PDB entry 7V2Q | electron microscopy, 3.24 A resolution | chains A and I of the 23 polymer chains in the assembly

== Chain A ==
Molecule: 16s ribosomal RNA
Source organism: Thermus thermophilus HB8
Sequence (1522 nucleotides; numbered 1 to 1522; the number before each row is that of its first residue):
     1 UUUGUUGGAG AGUUUGAUCC UGGCUCAGGG UGAACGCUGG CGGCGUGCCU AAGACAUGCA
    61 AGUCGUGCGG GCCGCGGGGU UUUACUCCGU GGUCAGCGGC GGACGGGUGA GUAACGCGUG
   121 GGUGACCUAC CCGGAAGAGG GGGACAACCC GGGGAAACUC GGGCUAAUCC CCCAUGUGGA
   181 CCCGCCCCUU GGGGUGUGUC CAAAGGGCUU UGCCCGCUUC CGGAUGGGCC CGCGUCCCAU
   241 CAGCUAGUUG GUGGGGUAAU GGCCCACCAA GGCGACGACG GGUAGCCGGU CUGAGAGGAU
   301 GGCCGGCCAC AGGGGCACUG AGACACGGGC CCCACUCCUA CGGGAGGCAG CAGUUAGGAA
   361 UCUUCCGCAA UGGGCGCAAG CCUGACGGAG CGACGCCGCU UGGAGGAAGA AGCCCUUCGG
   421 GGUGUAAACU CCUGAACCCG GGACGAAACC CCCGACGAGG GGACUGACGG UACCGGGGUA
   481 AUAGCGCCGG CCAACUCCGU GCCAGCAGCC GCGGUAAUAC GGAGGGCGCG AGCGUUACCC
   541 GGAUUCACUG GGCGUAAAGG GCGUGUAGGC GGCCUGGGGC GUCCCAUGUG AAAGACCACG
   601 GCUCAACCGU GGGGGAGCGU GGGAUACGCU CAGGCUAGAC GGUGGGAGAG GGUGGUGGAA
   661 UUCCCGGAGU AGCGGUGAAA UGCGCAGAUA CCGGGAGGAA CGCCGAUGGC GAAGGCAGCC
   721 ACCUGGUCCA CCCGUGACGC UGAGGCGCGA AAGCGUGGGG AGCAAACCGG AUUAGAUACC
   781 CGGGUAGUCC ACGCCCUAAA CGAUGCGCGC UAGGUCUCUG GGUCUCCUGG GGGCCGAAGC
   841 UAACGCGUUA AGCGCGCCGC CUGGGGAGUA CGGCCGCAAG GCUGAAACUC AAAGGAAUUG
   901 ACGGGGGCCC GCACAAGCGG UGGAGCAUGU GGUUUAAUUC GAAGCAACGC GAAGAACCUU
   961 ACCAGGCCUU GACAUGCUAG GGAACCCGGG UGAAAGCCUG GGGUGCCCCG CGAGGGGAGC
  1021 CCUAGCACAG GUGCUGCAUG GCCGUCGUCA GCUCGUGCCG UGAGGUGUUG GGUUAAGUCC
  1081 CGCAACGAGC GCAACCCCCG CCGUUAGUUG CCAGCGGUUC GGCCGGGCAC UCUAACGGGA
  1141 CUGCCCGCGA AAGCGGGAGG AAGGAGGGGA CGACGUCUGG UCAGCAUGGC CCUUACGGCC
  1201 UGGGCGACAC ACGUGCUACA AUGCCCACUA CAAAGCGAUG CCACCCGGCA ACGGGGAGCU
  1261 AAUCGCAAAA AGGUGGGCCC AGUUCGGAUU GGGGUCUGCA ACCCGACCCC AUGAAGCCGG
  1321 AAUCGCUAGU AAUCGCGGAU CAGCCAUGCC GCGGUGAAUA CGUUCCCGGG CCUUGUACAC
  1381 ACCGCCCGUC ACGCCAUGGG AGCGGGCUCU ACCCGAAGUC GCCGGGAGCC UACGGGCAGG
  1441 CGCCGAGGGU AGGGCCCGUG ACUGGGGCGA AGUCGUAACA AGGUAGCUGU ACCGGAAGGU
  1501 GCGGCUGGAU CACCUCCUUU CU
Not modelled in the structure: 1-4, 773-779, 1379-1484, 1509-1522
What the authors report for this chain:
  - mutagenesis - A901G: decreased catalytic activity

== Chain I ==
Protein: 30S ribosomal protein S9
Source organism: Thermus thermophilus HB8
Reference sequence: P80374 (RS9_THET8); residues 1-128 here = UniProt positions 1-128
Amino-acid sequence (128 residues; numbered 1 to 128; the number before each row is that of its first residue):
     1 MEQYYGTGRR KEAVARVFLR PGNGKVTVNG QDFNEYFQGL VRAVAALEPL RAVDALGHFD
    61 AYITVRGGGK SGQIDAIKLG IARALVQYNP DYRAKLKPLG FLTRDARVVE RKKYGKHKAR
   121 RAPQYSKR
Not modelled in the structure: 1

== Chain A / chain I interface ==
Contacting residue pairs - 105 pairs, chain A then chain I:
  G920(A) - Gln124(I)  base contact
  U921(A) - Gln124(I)  sugar contact
  G944(A) - Arg128(I)  hydrogen bond to the sugar
  C945(A) - Arg128(I)  hydrogen bond to the sugar
  C1099(A) - Val108(I)  sugar contact
  G1100(A) - Arg104(I)  hydrogen bond to the phosphate
  G1100(A) - Ala106(I)  sugar contact
  C1101(A) - Arg9(I)  salt bridge to the phosphate
  C1101(A) - Arg104(I)  salt bridge to the phosphate
  C1102(A) - Arg9(I)  salt bridge to the phosphate
  C1102(A) - Arg83(I)  salt bridge to the phosphate
  C1111(A) - Arg66(I)  phosphate contact
  C1112(A) - Arg16(I)  sugar contact
  C1112(A) - Arg66(I)  salt bridge to the phosphate
  A1113(A) - Gln3(I)  hydrogen bond to the sugar
  A1113(A) - Phe18(I)  sugar contact
  A1113(A) - Arg20(I)  hydrogen bond to the phosphate
  G1114(A) - Arg20(I)  salt bridge to the phosphate
  A1129(A) - Arg16(I)  base contact
  C1130(A) - Tyr5(I)  hydrogen bond to the sugar
  C1130(A) - Arg16(I)  hydrogen bond to the base
  U1131(A) - Tyr5(I)  sugar contact
  U1131(A) - Thr7(I)  phosphate contact
  U1131(A) - Arg9(I)  hydrogen bond to the phosphate
  U1131(A) - Val14(I)  phosphate contact
  U1131(A) - Arg16(I)  sugar contact
  C1132(A) - Arg9(I)  salt bridge to the phosphate
  G1159(A) - Lys97(I)  salt bridge to the phosphate
  G1160(A) - Arg93(I)  salt bridge to the phosphate
  G1160(A) - Lys97(I)  salt bridge to the phosphate
  A1161(A) - Arg93(I)  salt bridge to the phosphate
  A1161(A) - Leu102(I)  sugar contact
  A1161(A) - Thr103(I)  hydrogen bond to the phosphate
  A1161(A) - Arg104(I)  sugar contact
  A1162(A) - Thr103(I)  hydrogen bond to the phosphate
  G1168(A) - Glu110(I)  sugar contact
  G1168(A) - Lys113(I)  hydrogen bond to the phosphate
  G1169(A) - Arg111(I)  hydrogen bond to the phosphate
  G1169(A) - Lys113(I)  salt bridge to the phosphate
  A1170(A) - Tyr114(I)  hydrogen bond to the phosphate
  U1214(A) - Gln124(I)  hydrogen bond to the phosphate
  U1214(A) - Tyr125(I)  phosphate contact
  U1214(A) - Ser126(I)  hydrogen bond to the phosphate
  G1215(A) - His117(I)  salt bridge to the phosphate
  G1215(A) - Arg121(I)  salt bridge to the phosphate
  G1215(A) - Pro123(I)  phosphate contact
  G1215(A) - Gln124(I)  hydrogen bond to the phosphate
  A1230(A) - Tyr36(I)  sugar contact
  A1230(A) - Lys70(I)  base contact
  C1231(A) - Tyr36(I)  sugar contact
  C1231(A) - Gly68(I)  hydrogen bond to the sugar
  C1231(A) - Gln73(I)  hydrogen bond to the sugar
  A1232(A) - Glu12(I)  hydrogen bond to the sugar
  A1232(A) - Arg66(I)  phosphate contact
  A1232(A) - Gly67(I)  phosphate contact
  A1232(A) - Gly68(I)  hydrogen bond to the sugar
  A1233(A) - Glu12(I)  sugar contact
  G1273(A) - Gln38(I)  hydrogen bond to the sugar
  G1273(A) - Gly39(I)  phosphate contact
  U1274(A) - Gln38(I)  sugar contact
  U1323(A) - Ser126(I)  hydrogen bond to the sugar
  C1324(A) - Gln124(I)  sugar contact
  C1324(A) - Tyr125(I)  sugar contact
  G1325(A) - Arg121(I)  sugar contact
  G1325(A) - Ala122(I)  phosphate contact
  G1325(A) - Tyr125(I)  phosphate contact
  C1326(A) - Arg120(I)  sugar contact
  U1327(A) - Arg120(I)  salt bridge to the phosphate
  A1328(A) - Arg120(I)  salt bridge to the phosphate
  G1329(A) - Arg10(I)  hydrogen bond to the base
  G1329(A) - Lys11(I)  base contact
  G1329(A) - Arg107(I)  phosphate contact
  G1329(A) - Val108(I)  sugar contact
  U1330(A) - Val109(I)  phosphate contact
  U1330(A) - Glu110(I)  hydrogen bond to the phosphate
  U1330(A) - Arg120(I)  phosphate contact
  A1331(A) - Lys118(I)  salt bridge to the phosphate
  A1331(A) - Arg120(I)  phosphate contact
  A1331(A) - Arg121(I)  phosphate contact
  A1332(A) - Lys118(I)  salt bridge to the phosphate
  A1332(A) - Arg121(I)  salt bridge to the phosphate
  U1333(A) - Lys118(I)  hydrogen bond to the base
  C1350(A) - Lys112(I)  salt bridge to the phosphate
  C1350(A) - Tyr114(I)  phosphate contact
  C1350(A) - Gly115(I)  hydrogen bond to the phosphate
  C1350(A) - Lys116(I)  phosphate contact
  G1351(A) - Arg111(I)  salt bridge to the phosphate
  G1351(A) - Lys112(I)  salt bridge to the phosphate
  G1351(A) - Lys113(I)  phosphate contact
  G1351(A) - Tyr114(I)  hydrogen bond to the phosphate
  C1352(A) - Arg111(I)  phosphate contact
  C1352(A) - Lys112(I)  hydrogen bond to the phosphate
  G1354(A) - Lys11(I)  phosphate contact
  G1354(A) - Glu12(I)  phosphate contact
  G1354(A) - Gly68(I)  phosphate contact
  G1354(A) - Gly69(I)  phosphate contact
  G1354(A) - Val109(I)  phosphate contact
  U1355(A) - Lys11(I)  salt bridge to the phosphate
  U1355(A) - Gly69(I)  phosphate contact
  U1355(A) - Lys70(I)  phosphate contact
  U1355(A) - Ser71(I)  hydrogen bond to the phosphate
  U1355(A) - Gly72(I)  hydrogen bond to the phosphate
  G1356(A) - Lys11(I)  hydrogen bond to the base
  G1356(A) - Arg42(I)  salt bridge to the phosphate
  G1356(A) - Ser71(I)  hydrogen bond to the phosphate
Interface residues without a listed pair, chain A (54 interface residues in all): C948, G1213, G1272, C1349, G1353, C1367
Interface residues without a listed pair, chain I (54 interface residues in all): Leu40, Tyr62, Thr64, Lys127

== In short ==
The chain A/chain I interface involves 54 residues from each chain; the contacts include 32 hydrogen bonds and
24 salt bridges. Polar contacts include C1130(A)-Arg16(I), G1329(A)-Arg10(I) and U1333(A)-Lys118(I). The paper
reports that A901G of chain A reduces catalytic activity.
Here chain A is 16s ribosomal RNA and chain I is 30S ribosomal protein S9, both from Thermus thermophilus HB8.
Entry 7V2Q (T.thermophilus 30S ribosome with KsgA, class K6) was determined by electron microscopy, deposited
together with 7V2L, 7V2M, 7V2N, 7V2O and 7V2P.
